PDB entry 6M9C | X-ray diffraction, 1.80 A resolution | chains A and B

[Chain A]
Name: Sedolisin
Organism: Pseudomonas sp. (strain 101)
Notes: EC 3.4.21.100
UniProtKB: P42790 (PICP_PSESR); residues 3-370 here correspond to UniProt positions 218-585 (UniProt number = residue number + 215)
Chain sequence (368 residues; numbered 3 to 370; the number before each row is that of its first residue):
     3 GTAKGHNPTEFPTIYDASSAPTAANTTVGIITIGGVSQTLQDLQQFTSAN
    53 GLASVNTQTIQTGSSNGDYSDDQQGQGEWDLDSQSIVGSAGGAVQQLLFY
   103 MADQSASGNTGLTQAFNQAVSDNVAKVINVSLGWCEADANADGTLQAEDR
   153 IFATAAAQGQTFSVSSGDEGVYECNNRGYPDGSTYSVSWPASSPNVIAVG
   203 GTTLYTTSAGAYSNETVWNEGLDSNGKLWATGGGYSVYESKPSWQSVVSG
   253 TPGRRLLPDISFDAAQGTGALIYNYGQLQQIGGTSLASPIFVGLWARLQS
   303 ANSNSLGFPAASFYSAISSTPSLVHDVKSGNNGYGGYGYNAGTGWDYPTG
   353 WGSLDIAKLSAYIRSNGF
Swiss-Prot annotation at these positions:
  - active site (Charge relay system): E80, D84, S287
  - binding site (Ca(2+)): D328, V329, G344, G346, D348
Disulfides: C137-C176
Bound ions: Ca2+: D328, V329, G344, G346, D348
From the paper describing this entry:
  - Ca2+ coordination: D328, D348
  - binding site for Pseudotyrostatin (chain B): I35, D74, Q76, E80, W81, G135, E175, S190, S287
  - catalytic residues: D170 (proposed by the authors, not directly observed)

[Chain B]
Name: Pseudotyrostatin
Chain sequence (3 residues; row label = number of the first residue in the row):
   381 XYX
Modified positions: IVA (isovaleric acid) at position 381; TYE (4-[(2S)-2-amino-3-hydroxypropyl]phenol) at position 383

[How chain A and chain B interact]
Pairs across the interface (28; chain A residue first):
  I35(A) - IVA_381(B)
  D74(A) - Y382(B)  hydrogen bond
  G77(A) - Y382(B)
  E80(A) - Y382(B)
  E80(A) - TYE_383(B)
  W81(A) - Y382(B)  hydrophobic
  S133(A) - Y382(B)
  S133(A) - TYE_383(B)  hydrogen bond (backbone-backbone)
  L134(A) - IVA_381(B)
  L134(A) - Y382(B)  hydrophobic
  L134(A) - TYE_383(B)
  G135(A) - IVA_381(B)  hydrogen bond (backbone-backbone)
  G135(A) - TYE_383(B)
  W136(A) - IVA_381(B)
  W136(A) - TYE_383(B)
  S167(A) - TYE_383(B)
  G169(A) - TYE_383(B)
  D170(A) - TYE_383(B)
  E171(A) - TYE_383(B)
  E175(A) - TYE_383(B)
  R179(A) - IVA_381(B)  hydrogen bond (side chain-backbone)
  R179(A) - Y382(B)  hydrogen bond (side chain-backbone)
  R179(A) - TYE_383(B)
  S190(A) - TYE_383(B)
  G285(A) - TYE_383(B)
  T286(A) - TYE_383(B)
  S287(A) - Y382(B)
  S287(A) - TYE_383(B)  covalent bond
Other interface residues (no listed pair), chain A (22 interface residues in all): Q76, S168, G284

[Overview]
22 residues of chain A and 3 residues of chain B are in contact, with 1 covalent bond and 5 hydrogen bonds.
Polar contacts include D74(A)-Y382(B), R179(A)-IVA_381(B) and R179(A)-Y382(B). From the paper: the catalytic
residue D170(A); a binding site for Pseudotyrostatin (chain B) at I35(A), D74(A) and Q76(A) among others.
Here chain A is Sedolisin (Pseudomonas sp. (strain 101)) and chain B is Pseudotyrostatin. Entry 6M9C
(PSEUDOMONAS SERINE-CARBOXYL PROTEINASE (SEDOLISIN) COMPLEXED WITH THE INHIBITOR Pseudotyrostatin) was
determined by X-ray diffraction, deposited together with 6M8W, 6M8Y, 6M9D and 6M9F.
